PDB entry 5OMX | X-ray diffraction, 2.32 A resolution | chains I and E of the 10 polymer chains in the assembly

[Chain I]
Molecule: 147-nt DNA strand
Source organism: Homo sapiens
Sequence (147 nucleotides; each row starts with the number of its first residue; numbers below 1 keep their minus sign (DA-73 is residue -73)):
   -73 ATCAATATCCACCTGCAGATACTACCAAAAGTGTATTTGGAAACTGCTCC
   -23 ATCAAAAGGCATGTTCAGCTGGAATCCAGCTGAACATGCCTTTTGATGGA
    27 GCAGTTTCCAAATACACTTTTGGTAGTATCTGCAGGTGGATATTGAT
Metal / ion sites: Mn2+ site 1: DG-35, DG-34; Mn2+ site 2 near DG5 (its only coordinating residue here); Mn2+ site 3 near DG27 (its only coordinating residue here); Mn2+ site 4 near DG48 (its only coordinating residue here); Mn2+ site 5 near DG61 (its only coordinating residue here); Mn2+ site 6 near DG65 (its only coordinating residue here)

[Chain E]
Protein: Histone H3.2
Source organism: Xenopus laevis
Reference sequence: P84233 (H32_XENLA); residues 1-135 here correspond to UniProt positions 2-136 (UniProt number = residue number + 1)
Amino-acid sequence (135 residues; each row starts with the number of its first residue):
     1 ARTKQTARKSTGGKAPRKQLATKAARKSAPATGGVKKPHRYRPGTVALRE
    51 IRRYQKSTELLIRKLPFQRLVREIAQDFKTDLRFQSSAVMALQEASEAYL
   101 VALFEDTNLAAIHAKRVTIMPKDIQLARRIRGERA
Disordered / not traced: 1-36
Sequence notes: conflict Ala102 (Gly103 in P84233); engineered mutation Ala110 (Cys111 in P84233)
Metal / ion sites: Mn2+: Asp77 (shared with 1 residue of chain D)
Curated features (UniProtKB/Swiss-Prot):
  - modified residue: Arg2 (Asymmetric dimethylarginine), Thr3 (Phosphothreonine), Lys4 (Allysine), Gln5 (5-glutamyl dopamine), Thr6 (Phosphothreonine), Arg8 (Citrulline), Lys9 (N6,N6,N6-trimethyllysine), Ser10 (ADP-ribosylserine), Thr11 (Phosphothreonine), Lys14 (N6-(2-hydroxyisobutyryl)lysine), Arg17 (Asymmetric dimethylarginine), Lys18 (N6-(2-hydroxyisobutyryl)lysine), Lys23 (N6-(2-hydroxyisobutyryl)lysine), Arg26 (Citrulline), Lys27 (N6,N6,N6-trimethyllysine), Ser28 (ADP-ribosylserine), Lys36 (N6,N6,N6-trimethyllysine), Lys37 (N6-methyllysine), Tyr41 (Phosphotyrosine), Lys56 (N6,N6,N6-trimethyllysine) and 8 more in UniProt

[Chain I / chain E interface]
Pairs across the interface (28; chain I residue first):
  DA-69(I) with His39(E), phosphate contact
  DT-68(I) with Tyr41(E), hydrogen bond to the sugar
  DA-67(I) with Tyr41(E), sugar contact; Arg49(E), hydrogen bond to the phosphate
  DT-66(I) with Arg49(E), salt bridge to the phosphate
  DG8(I) with Arg40(E), base contact; Pro43(E), phosphate contact; Gly44(E), hydrogen bond to the phosphate
  DA9(I) with Arg40(E), hydrogen bond to the base; Tyr41(E), sugar contact; Arg42(E), sugar contact; Pro43(E), sugar contact; Gly44(E), hydrogen bond to the phosphate; Thr45(E), hydrogen bond to the phosphate; Val46(E), hydrogen bond to the phosphate; Ala47(E), hydrogen bond to the phosphate
  DA10(I) with Arg40(E), hydrogen bond to the sugar; Tyr41(E), hydrogen bond to the phosphate; Val46(E), phosphate contact
  DT17(I) with Arg63(E), phosphate contact; Leu65(E), phosphate contact; Pro66(E), phosphate contact; Arg69(E), salt bridge to the phosphate
  DT18(I) with Arg63(E), salt bridge to the phosphate; Lys64(E), hydrogen bond to the phosphate; Leu65(E), hydrogen bond to the phosphate
  DA26(I) with Arg83(E), phosphate contact
  DG27(I) with Arg83(E), sugar contact

[Overview]
11 residues of chain I and 16 residues of chain E are in contact; the contacts include 12 hydrogen bonds and 3
salt bridges. Polar pairs include DA9(I)-Arg40(E), DT-68(I)-Tyr41(E) and DA10(I)-Arg40(E). DG-35(I) and
DG-34(I) form the Mn2+ site 1.
Here chain I is a 147-nt DNA strand (Homo sapiens) and chain E is Histone H3.2 (Xenopus laevis). Entry 5OMX
(X-ray Structure of the H2A-N38C Nucleosome Core Particle) was determined by X-ray diffraction, deposited
together with 5ONG and 5ONW.
